8XA0 - chains 2 and h of the 13 polymer chains in the assembly; structure by electron microscopy, 4.00 A resolution.

== Chain 2 ==
Protein: Large tegument protein deneddylase
Organism: Human alphaherpesvirus 3
Notes: EC 3.4.19.12, 3.4.22.-
UniProtKB: P10220 (LTP_HHV11); residues 3092-3138 here correspond to UniProt positions 3117-3163 (UniProt number = residue number + 25)
Sequence (47 residues; each row starts with the number of its first residue):
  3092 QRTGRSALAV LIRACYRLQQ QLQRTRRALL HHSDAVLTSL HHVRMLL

== Chain h ==
Protein: Capsid vertex component 1
Organism: Human alphaherpesvirus 3
UniProtKB: P10201 (CVC1_HHV11); residue numbers follow UniProt; this construct covers 1-696
Sequence (696 residues; each row starts with the number of its first residue):
     1 MNAHLANEVQ YDLGHARVGP SSLVHVIISS ECLAAAGIPL AALMRGRPGL GTAANFQVEI
    61 QTRAHATGDC TPWCTAFAAY VPADAVGELL APVVPAHPGL LPRASSAGGL FVSLPVVCDA
   121 QGVYDPYAVA ALRLAWGSGA SCARVILFSY DELVPPNTRY AADSTRIMRV CRHLCRYVAL
   181 LGAAAPPAAK EAAAHLSMGL GESASPRPQP LARPHAGAPA DPPIVGASDP PISPEEQLTA
   241 PGGDTTAAQD VSIAQENEEI LALVQRAVQD VTRRHPVRAR TGRAACGVAS GLRQGALVHQ
   301 AVSGGAMGAA DADAVLAGLE PPGGGRFVAP APHGPGGEDI LNDVLTLTPG TAKPRSLVEW
   361 LDRGWEALAG GDRPDWLWSR RSISVVLRHH YGTKQRFVVV SYENSVAWGG RRARPPLLSS
   421 ALATALTEAC AAERVVRPHQ LSPAGQAELL LRFPALEVPL RHPRPVLPPF DIAAEVAFTA
   481 RIHLACLRAL GQAIRAALQG GPRISQRLRY DFGPDQRAWL GEVTRRFPIL LENLMRAVEG
   541 TAPDAFFHTA YALAVLAHLG GRGGRGRRVV PLGDDLPARF ADSDGHYVFD YYSTSGDTLR
   601 LNNRPIAVAM DGDVSKREQS KCRFMEAVPS TAPRRVCEQY LPGESYAYLC LGFNRRLCGI
   661 VVFPGGFAFT INIAAYLSLS DPVARAAVLR FCRKVS
Not modelled in the structure: 16-19, 46-53, 201-229, 267-354, 563-568, 612-617, 628-632
Sequence notes: conflict Tyr11 (Thr in P10201), Asp12 (Ile in P10201), Leu13 (Ser in P10201), Gly14 (Ala in P10201), His15 (Thr in P10201), Ser21 (Arg in P10201)

== How chain 2 and chain h interact ==
Pairs across the interface - 22 pairs, chain 2 then chain h:
  Val3101(2) - Leu263(h)
  Val3101(2) - Arg266(h)
  Arg3104(2) - Leu263(h)
  Arg3108(2) - Glu259(h)  salt bridge
  Arg3108(2) - Ile260(h)
  Gln3112(2) - Glu256(h)
  Gln3112(2) - Asn257(h)  hydrogen bond
  Gln3112(2) - Ile260(h)
  Arg3115(2) - Glu256(h)  salt bridge
  Thr3129(2) - Thr427(h)
  Thr3129(2) - Glu428(h)
  His3132(2) - Thr427(h)  hydrogen bond (side chain-backbone)
  His3132(2) - Cys430(h)
  His3132(2) - Ala431(h)
  His3132(2) - Val435(h)
  His3133(2) - Tyr127(h)
  His3133(2) - Asp151(h)  salt bridge
  His3133(2) - Thr427(h)
  Arg3135(2) - Val436(h)
  Met3136(2) - Val436(h)
  Met3136(2) - Arg437(h)
  Met3136(2) - Pro438(h)
Other interface residues (no listed pair), chain 2 (13 interface residues in all): Ala3105, Leu3137, Leu3138
Other interface residues (no listed pair), chain h (19 interface residues in all): Val264, Tyr391, Ile472

== In short ==
The interface between chain 2 and chain h involves 13 residues on one side and 19 on the other; the contacts
include 2 hydrogen bonds and 3 salt bridges. Polar contacts include Arg3108(2)-Glu259(h), Arg3115(2)-Glu256(h)
and His3133(2)-Asp151(h).
Chain 2 is Large tegument protein deneddylase and chain h is Capsid vertex component 1, both from Human
alphaherpesvirus 3; the structure, penton capsomer of the VZV C-capsid, was determined by electron microscopy
(same publication as 8X9W, 8X9X, 8X9Y, 8X9Z, 8XA1, 8XA2 and 8XA3).
